Entry 8QML (X-ray diffraction, 1.40 A resolution); this record covers chain A.

Chain A:
Molecule: [FeFe] hydrogenase maturase subunit HydE
From: Thermotoga maritima MSB8
Notes: EC 1.8.-.-
UniProtKB: Q9X0Z6 (HYDE_THEMA); numbering as in UniProt (aligned over 2-348)
Sequence (358 residues; row label = number of the first residue in the row; numbers below 1 keep their minus sign (Met-9 is residue -9)):
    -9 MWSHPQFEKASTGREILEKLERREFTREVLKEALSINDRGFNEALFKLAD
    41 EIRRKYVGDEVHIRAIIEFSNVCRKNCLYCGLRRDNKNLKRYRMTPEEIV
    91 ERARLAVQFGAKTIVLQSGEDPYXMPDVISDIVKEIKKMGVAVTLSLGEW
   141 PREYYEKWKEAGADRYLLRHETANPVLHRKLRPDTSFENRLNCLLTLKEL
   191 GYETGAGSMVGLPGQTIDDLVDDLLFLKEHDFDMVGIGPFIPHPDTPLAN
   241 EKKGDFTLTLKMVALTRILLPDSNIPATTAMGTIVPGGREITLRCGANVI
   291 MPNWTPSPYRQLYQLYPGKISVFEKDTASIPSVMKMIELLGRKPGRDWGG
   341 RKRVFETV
Not modelled in the structure: -9 to 1, 348
Sequence notes: initiating methionine (-9); expression tag (-8 to 1); modified residue (114); engineered mutation Ser311 (Cys in Q9X0Z6), Ser319 (Cys in Q9X0Z6), Ser322 (Cys in Q9X0Z6)
Modified positions: OTY (2-hydroxy-L-tyrosine) at position 114
Ion coordination: 4Fe-4S cluster Fe: Cys63, Cys67, Cys70 (together with S-adenosylhomocysteine)
Small-molecule neighbours:
  - 41K ((2R,4R)-2-methyl-1,3-thiazolidine-2,4-dicarboxylic acid): Ile56, Gln107, Leu157, Arg159, Gly226, Pro266, Thr268, Thr269, Ala270, Met291, Leu305, Tyr306
  - CPS (3-[(3-cholamidopropyl)dimethylammonio]-1-propanesulfonate), molecule 1: Arg29, Glu33, Phe36, Phe246, Thr247, Leu250, Val275, Ile281
  - CPS, molecule 2: Glu33, Phe36, Lys37, Asp40, Arg284, Cys285
  - CPS, molecule 3: Val97, Gln98, Phe99, Gly100, Pro321, Met324
  - CPS, molecule 4: Pro321, Met324, Lys325, Glu328, Pro334
  - S-adenosylhomocysteine (SAH): Tyr69, Cys70, Gln107, Ser108, Gly109, Glu110, Ser136, Leu137, Gly138, Leu158, Arg159, Glu161, Arg180, Met199, Pro229, Phe230, Ile231, Tyr303, Leu305, Tyr306
  - 4Fe-4S cluster (SF4): Cys63, Lys65, Asn66, Cys67, Tyr69, Cys70, Leu72, Arg73, Gly109, Glu110, Arg172
UniProt features mapped onto this chain:
  - binding site ([4Fe-4S] cluster): Cys63, Cys67, Cys70
  - mutagenesis: Cys63 (C63A: Eliminates binding of one iron-sulfur cluster; when associated with A-67 and A-70), Cys67 (C67A: Eliminates binding of one iron-sulfur cluster; when associated with A-63 and A-70), Cys70 (C70A: Eliminates binding of one iron-sulfur cluster; when associated with A-63 and A-67)

Summary:
Bound to chain A: S-adenosylhomocysteine, compound 41K, 4 copies of compound CPS and 4Fe-4S cluster. The
4Fe-4S cluster Fe site is built by Cys63, Cys67 and Cys70. Curated annotation (UniProt) lists 3 [4Fe-4S]
cluster-binding residues and 3 mutagenesis sites.
Chain A is [FeFe] hydrogenase maturase subunit HydE (Thermotoga maritima MSB8); the structure, (2R,4R)-MeTDA
bound HydE structure (control experiment), was determined by X-ray diffraction together with 8QMK, 8QMM and
8QMN from the same study.
